Entry 7DOK (electron microscopy, 2.73 A resolution); this record covers chains B and C of the 6 polymer chains in the assembly.

[Chain B]
Molecule: Non-structural protein 8
Organism: Severe acute respiratory syndrome coronavirus 2
UniProt: P0DTD1 (R1AB_SARS2); residues 1-198 here correspond to UniProt positions 3943-4140 (UniProt number = residue number + 3942)
Sequence (199 residues; each row starts with the number of its first residue; numbering starts at 0):
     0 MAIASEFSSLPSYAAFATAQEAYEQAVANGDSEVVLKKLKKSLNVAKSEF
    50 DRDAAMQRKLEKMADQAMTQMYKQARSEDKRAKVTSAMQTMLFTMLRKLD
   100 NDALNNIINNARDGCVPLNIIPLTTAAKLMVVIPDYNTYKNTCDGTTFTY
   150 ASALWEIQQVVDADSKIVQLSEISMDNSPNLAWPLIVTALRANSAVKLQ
Unresolved in the structure: 0-36, 192-198
Sequence notes: initiating methionine (0)
Swiss-Prot annotation at these positions:
  - site: Q198 (Cleavage)

[Chain C]
Molecule: Non-structural protein 7
Organism: Severe acute respiratory syndrome coronavirus 2
UniProt: P0DTD1 (R1AB_SARS2); residues 1-83 here correspond to UniProt positions 3860-3942 (UniProt number = residue number + 3859)
Sequence (84 residues; numbered 0 to 83; the number before each row is that of its first residue; numbering starts at 0):
     0 MSKMSDVKCTSVVLLSVLQQLRVESSSKLWAQCVQLHNDILLAKDTTEAF
    50 EKMVSLLSVLLSMQGAVDINKLCEEMLDNRATLQ
Unresolved in the structure: 0-1, 71-83
Sequence notes: initiating methionine (0)
Swiss-Prot annotation at these positions:
  - site: Q83 (Cleavage)

[Chain B / chain C interface]
Contacting residue pairs - 6 pairs, chain B then chain C:
  A162(B) - S26(C)
  D163(B) - S24(C)
  D163(B) - S25(C)
  D163(B) - S26(C)  hydrogen bond (side chain-backbone)
  P178(B) - K27(C)
  A181(B) - S26(C)
Other interface residues (no listed pair), chain B (5 interface residues in all): L180

[In short]
5 residues of chain B face 4 of chain C across their interface, with 1 hydrogen bond. The hydrogen-bonded pair
is D163(B)-S26(C).
Chain B is Non-structural protein 8 and chain C is Non-structural protein 7, both from Severe acute
respiratory syndrome coronavirus 2; the structure, Structure of COVID-19 RNA-dependent RNA polymerase
(extended conformation) bound to penciclovir, was determined by electron microscopy.
